Entry 9CQQ (electron microscopy, 2.91 A resolution); this record covers chains A and C of the 4 polymer chains in the assembly.

== Chain A (and C) ==
Molecule: Hemoglobin subunit alpha
From: Homo sapiens
Notes: chain C of this document is another copy of the same molecule, construct and numbering; everything in this record applies to it too
UniProt: P69905 (HBA_HUMAN); residues 1-140 here correspond to UniProt positions 2-141 (UniProt number = residue number + 1)
Chain sequence (140 residues; each row starts with the number of its first residue):
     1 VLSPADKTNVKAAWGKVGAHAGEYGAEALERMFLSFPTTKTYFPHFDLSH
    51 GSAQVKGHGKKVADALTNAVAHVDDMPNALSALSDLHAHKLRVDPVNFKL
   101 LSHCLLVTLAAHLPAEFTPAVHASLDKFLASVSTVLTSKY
Swiss-Prot annotation at these positions:
  - binding site (O2): His58
  - binding site (heme b): His87
  - site: Thr8, Asn9 (Microbial infection: Cleavage), Lys11 (Not glycated), Ala13, Trp14 (Microbial infection: Cleavage), Tyr24, Gly25 (Microbial infection: Cleavage), Leu29, Glu30 (Microbial infection: Cleavage), His45, Phe46 (Microbial infection: Cleavage), Asp47, Leu48 (Microbial infection: Cleavage), Ser52, Ala53 (Microbial infection: Cleavage), Val55, Lys56 (Microbial infection: Cleavage), Lys56 (Not glycated), Gly59, Lys60 (Microbial infection: Cleavage), Lys60 (Not glycated), Lys90 (Not glycated), Leu91, Arg92 (Microbial infection: Cleavage), Lys99 (Not glycated), Leu106, Val107 (Microbial infection: Cleavage), Thr108, Leu109 (Microbial infection: Cleavage), Val121, His122 (Microbial infection: Cleavage), Ser133, Thr134 (Microbial infection: Cleavage)
  - modified residue: Ser3 (Phosphoserine), Lys7 (N6-succinyllysine), Thr8 (Phosphothreonine), Lys11 (N6-succinyllysine), Lys16 (N6-acetyllysine), Tyr24 (Phosphotyrosine), Ser35 (Phosphoserine), Lys40 (N6-succinyllysine), Ser49 (Phosphoserine), Ser102 (Phosphoserine), Thr108 (Phosphothreonine), Ser124 (Phosphoserine), Ser131 (Phosphoserine), Thr134 (Phosphothreonine), Thr137 (Phosphothreonine), Ser138 (Phosphoserine)
  - glycosylation (N-linked (Glc) (glycation) lysine): Lys7, Lys16, Lys40, Lys61
Metal / ion sites: heme Fe near His87 (its only coordinating residue here)
Small-molecule neighbours: heme (HEM): Met32, Thr39, Tyr42, Phe43, His45, Phe46, His58, Lys61, Val62, Ala65, Leu66, Leu83, Leu86, His87, Leu91, Val93, Asn97, Phe98, Leu101, Val132, Ser133, Leu136

== How chain A and chain C interact ==
Pairs across the interface - 7 pairs, chain A then chain C:
  Val1(A) with Ser138(C); Tyr140(C), hydrophobic
  Ser3(A) with Tyr140(C)
  Lys127(A) with Lys139(C), hydrogen bond (side chain-backbone)
  Ser138(A) with Val1(C)
  Lys139(A) with Lys127(C), hydrogen bond (backbone-side chain)
  Tyr140(A) with Val1(C), hydrophobic
Also at the interface, not in a pair above, chain A (7 interface residues in all): Leu2
Also at the interface, not in a pair above, chain C (9 interface residues in all): Leu2, Ser3, Pro77, Val135

== Overview ==
The interface between chain A and chain C involves 7 residues on one side and 9 on the other; the contacts
include 2 hydrogen bonds. Its one hydrogen-bonded contact is Lys127(A)-Lys139(C). Ligands of chain A: heme.
Chain A and chain C are both Hemoglobin subunit alpha (Homo sapiens); the structure, Human metHb (C1 symmetry)
obtained using the SPT Labtech chameleon under Al's Oil, was determined by electron microscopy together with
9CQM, 9CQN, 9CQO, 9CQP, 9CQR, 9CQS and 12 further entries from the same study.
